PDB entry 5FKW | electron microscopy, 7.30 A resolution (low resolution: residue-level contacts below are approximate; hydrogen-bond / salt-bridge calls are withheld) | chains A and P of the 6 polymer chains in the assembly

[Chain A]
Protein: DNA polymerase III alpha
Organism: Escherichia coli K-12
Notes: EC 2.7.7.7
Reference sequence: P10443 (DPO3A_ECOLI); residues 1-1160 here = UniProt positions 1-1160
Chain sequence (1160 residues; numbered 1 to 1160; the number before each row is that of its first residue):
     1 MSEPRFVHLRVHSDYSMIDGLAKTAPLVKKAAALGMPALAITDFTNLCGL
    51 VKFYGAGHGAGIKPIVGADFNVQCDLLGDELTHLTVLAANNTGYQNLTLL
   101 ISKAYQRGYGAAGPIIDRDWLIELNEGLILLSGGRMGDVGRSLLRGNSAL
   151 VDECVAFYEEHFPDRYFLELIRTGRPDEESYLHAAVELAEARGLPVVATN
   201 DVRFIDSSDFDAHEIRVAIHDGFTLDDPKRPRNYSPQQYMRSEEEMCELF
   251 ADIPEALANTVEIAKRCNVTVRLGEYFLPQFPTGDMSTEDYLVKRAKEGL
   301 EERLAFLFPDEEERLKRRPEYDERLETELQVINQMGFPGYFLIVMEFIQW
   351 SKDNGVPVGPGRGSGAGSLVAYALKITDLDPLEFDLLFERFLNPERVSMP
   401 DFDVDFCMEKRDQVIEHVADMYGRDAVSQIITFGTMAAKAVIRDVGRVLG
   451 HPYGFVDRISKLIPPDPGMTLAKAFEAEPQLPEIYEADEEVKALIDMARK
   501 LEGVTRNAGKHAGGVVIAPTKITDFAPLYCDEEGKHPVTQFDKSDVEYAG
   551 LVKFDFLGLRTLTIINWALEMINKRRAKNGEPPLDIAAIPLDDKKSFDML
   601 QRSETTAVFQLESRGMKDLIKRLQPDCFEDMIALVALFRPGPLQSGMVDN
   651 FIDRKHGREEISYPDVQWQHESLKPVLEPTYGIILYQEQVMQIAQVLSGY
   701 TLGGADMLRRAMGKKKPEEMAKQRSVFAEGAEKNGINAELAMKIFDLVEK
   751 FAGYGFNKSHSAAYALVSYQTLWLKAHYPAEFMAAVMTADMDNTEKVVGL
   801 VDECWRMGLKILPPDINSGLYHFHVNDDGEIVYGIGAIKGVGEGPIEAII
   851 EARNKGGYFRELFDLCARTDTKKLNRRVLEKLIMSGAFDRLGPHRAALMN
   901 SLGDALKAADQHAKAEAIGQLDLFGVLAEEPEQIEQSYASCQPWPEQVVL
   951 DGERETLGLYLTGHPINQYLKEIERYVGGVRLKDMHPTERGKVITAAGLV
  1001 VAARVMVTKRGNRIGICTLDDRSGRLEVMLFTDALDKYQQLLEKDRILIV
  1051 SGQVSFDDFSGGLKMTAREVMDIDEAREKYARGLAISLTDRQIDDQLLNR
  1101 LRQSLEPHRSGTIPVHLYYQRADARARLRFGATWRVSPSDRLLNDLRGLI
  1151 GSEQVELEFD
Not modelled in the structure: 928-1160
Differences from the reference sequence: engineered mutation Leu-921 (Ala in P10443), Leu-923 (Met in P10443)
What the authors report for this chain:
  - binding site for Primer-template duplex DNA (chain P): Arg-877

[Chain P]
Molecule: Primer-template duplex DNA
Sequence (25 nucleotides; row label = number of the first residue in the row):
     1 GGAGTAGTACTAGGACGAAGGACTC

[Interface between chain A and chain P]
Residue-residue contacts - 18 pairs, chain A then chain P:
  Asp-403(A) with DC25(P)
  Thr-432(A) with DT24(P)
  Phe-433(A) with DC23(P)
  Thr-435(A) with DC23(P)
  Ala-437(A) with DA22(P); DC23(P)
  Ala-438(A) with DA22(P)
  Lys-439(A) with DG21(P); DA22(P)
  Ala-440(A) with DG21(P); DA22(P)
  Arg-443(A) with DG21(P)
  Arg-506(A) with DA22(P)
  Lys-543(A) with DT24(P); DC25(P)
  Ser-544(A) with DC25(P)
  Asp-555(A) with DC25(P)
  Gly-840(A) with DA18(P)
Other interface residues (no listed pair), chain A (20 interface residues in all): Gly-434, Asp-542, Lys-839, Val-841, Gly-842, Arg-877
Other interface residues (no listed pair), chain P (7 interface residues in all): DG17

[In short]
The interface between chain A and chain P involves 20 residues on one side and 7 on the other. The paper
reports a binding site for Primer-template duplex DNA (chain P) at Arg-877(A).
Chain A is DNA polymerase III alpha (Escherichia coli K-12) and chain P is Primer-template duplex DNA; the
structure, cryo-EM structure of the E. coli replicative DNA polymerase complex bound to DNA (DNA polymerase
III ..., was determined by electron microscopy together with 5FKU and 5FKV from the same study.
